PDB entry 7BBL | X-ray diffraction, 1.52 A resolution | chains A and B

== Chain A ==
Name: Gem-associated protein 6
From: Homo sapiens
Reference sequence: Q8WXD5 (GEMI6_HUMAN); residue numbers follow UniProt; this construct covers 1-92
Amino-acid sequence (92 residues; row label = number of the first residue in the row):
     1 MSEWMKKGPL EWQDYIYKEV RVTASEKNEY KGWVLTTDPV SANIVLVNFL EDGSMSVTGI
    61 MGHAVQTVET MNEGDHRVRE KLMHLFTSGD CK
Disordered / not traced: 1, 87-92

== Chain B ==
Name: Gem-associated protein 7
From: Homo sapiens
Reference sequence: Q9H840 (GEMI7_HUMAN); residues 46-131 here = UniProt positions 46-131
Amino-acid sequence (87 residues; row label = number of the first residue in the row):
    45 MIAQESLESQ EQRARAALRE RYLRSLLAMV GHQVSFTLHE GVRVAAHFGA TDLDVANFYV
   105 SQLQTPIGVQ AEALLRCSDI ISYTFKP
Disordered / not traced: 45-46
Construct notes: initiating methionine (45)

== How chain A and chain B interact ==
Residue-residue contacts - 62 pairs, chain A then chain B:
  Pro-9(A) with Glu-55(B); Ala-58(B); Arg-59(B); Leu-62(B)
  Leu-10(A) with Leu-51(B), hydrophobic; Gln-54(B); Glu-55(B); Ala-58(B), hydrophobic
  Trp-12(A) with Leu-62(B), hydrophobic
  Gln-13(A) with Ala-58(B)
  Ile-16(A) with Leu-62(B), hydrophobic; Arg-65(B)
  Tyr-17(A) with Arg-65(B), hydrogen bond
  Ser-25(A) with Ile-125(B)
  Glu-26(A) with Leu-82(B); His-83(B); Glu-84(B), hydrogen bond (side chain-backbone); Gly-85(B), hydrogen bond (side chain-backbone); Ile-125(B)
  Asn-28(A) with Thr-81(B); Arg-87(B), hydrogen bond; Ile-125(B)
  Tyr-30(A) with Ile-125(B); Ser-126(B), hydrogen bond
  Leu-35(A) with Arg-65(B), hydrogen bond (backbone-side chain)
  Thr-36(A) with Leu-62(B), hydrogen bond (side chain-backbone); Arg-65(B); Tyr-66(B)
  Thr-37(A) with Leu-62(B)
  Asp-38(A) with Arg-63(B), salt bridge; Tyr-66(B)
  Pro-39(A) with Arg-59(B); Leu-62(B); Arg-63(B)
  Val-40(A) with Arg-63(B); Asp-98(B)
  Asn-43(A) with Tyr-66(B); Ala-100(B)
  Val-45(A) with Tyr-66(B), hydrophobic
  Leu-50(A) with Lys-130(B)
  Ser-54(A) with Lys-130(B), hydrogen bond
  Met-55(A) with Lys-130(B); Pro-131(B)
  Ser-56(A) with Phe-129(B)
  Val-57(A) with Tyr-127(B); Thr-128(B); Phe-129(B), hydrogen bond (backbone-backbone); Pro-131(B), hydrophobic
  Thr-58(A) with Tyr-127(B); Thr-128(B), hydrogen bond
  Gly-59(A) with Ser-126(B); Tyr-127(B), hydrogen bond (backbone-backbone)
  Ile-60(A) with Ile-125(B)
  Met-61(A) with Ala-100(B), hydrophobic; Ile-124(B); Ile-125(B), hydrogen bond (backbone-backbone); Tyr-127(B), hydrophobic
  His-63(A) with Cys-121(B), hydrogen bond (side chain-backbone); Ile-124(B)
  Leu-85(A) with Pro-131(B)
  Phe-86(A) with Ser-69(B); Ala-72(B), hydrophobic
Interface residues without a listed pair, chain A (33 interface residues in all): Ala-24, Asp-52, Ala-64
Interface residues without a listed pair, chain B (32 interface residues in all): Ala-61, Arg-68, Phe-102, Ser-122

== Summary ==
33 residues of chain A face 32 of chain B across their interface; the contacts include 13 hydrogen bonds and 1
salt bridge. Among the polar pairs are Asp-38(A)/Arg-63(B), Tyr-17(A)/Arg-65(B) and Glu-26(A)/Glu-84(B).
Here chain A is Gem-associated protein 6 and chain B is Gem-associated protein 7, both from Homo sapiens.
Entry 7BBL (Structure of human Gemin6/Gemin7/Gemin8 trimeric complex) was determined by X-ray diffraction
together with 7BB3 from the same study.
